4HR6 - chains A and B of the 3 polymer chains in the assembly; structure by X-ray diffraction, 2.25 A resolution.

[Chain A]
Protein: Lectin
Organism: Trichosanthes anguina
Chain sequence (41 residues; each row starts with the number of its first residue):
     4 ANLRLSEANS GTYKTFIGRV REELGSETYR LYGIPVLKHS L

[Chain B]
Protein: Lectin
Organism: Trichosanthes anguina
Chain sequence (206 residues; each row starts with the number of its first residue):
    48 NRFYLLTLTS NKDESITLAI DVEDMVAVAY QPAGSHESYF FLNAPQLAFH TLFTDTHQNV
   108 LNFDNTFKSL ENAAGTTRQT IVLGVDPLDF AISNLFNADP KLLPLSFLVI IQMVLEASKF
   168 RFIEQSVAYS FKNEKTFIPD LAIVSLEDNW SEISLQIQAS TSLQGLFGSV VELYNSNNEL
   228 IEVDSIYYPI ILANVALQLY HCQVST

[Interface between chain A and chain B]
Contacting residue pairs (75; chain A residue first):
  Ala4(A) - Tyr51(B)
  Ala4(A) - Leu53(B)
  Ala4(A) - Thr54(B)  hydrogen bond (backbone-backbone)
  Asn5(A) - Thr54(B)
  Asn5(A) - Thr56(B)
  Leu6(A) - Thr54(B)  hydrogen bond (backbone-backbone)
  Leu6(A) - Leu55(B)
  Leu6(A) - Thr56(B)  hydrogen bond (backbone-backbone)
  Arg7(A) - Thr56(B)
  Arg7(A) - Asp60(B)  salt bridge
  Leu8(A) - Thr56(B)  hydrogen bond (backbone-backbone)
  Leu8(A) - Asn58(B)
  Leu8(A) - Asp136(B)
  Leu8(A) - Ile139(B)  hydrophobic
  Ser9(A) - Asn58(B)  hydrogen bond
  Ala11(A) - Phe178(B)  hydrophobic
  Asn12(A) - Phe178(B)
  Ser13(A) - Ala175(B)
  Ser13(A) - Phe178(B)
  Tyr16(A) - Met160(B)  hydrogen bond (side chain-backbone)
  Tyr16(A) - Ala164(B)
  Tyr16(A) - Glu171(B)
  Tyr16(A) - Val174(B)
  Tyr16(A) - Phe178(B)  hydrophobic
  Lys17(A) - Glu171(B)
  Lys17(A) - Ala175(B)
  Phe19(A) - Leu53(B)  hydrophobic
  Ile20(A) - Val161(B)
  Ile20(A) - Ser165(B)
  Val23(A) - Tyr51(B)
  Val23(A) - Ser165(B)
  Arg24(A) - Ala164(B)  hydrogen bond (side chain-backbone)
  Arg24(A) - Ser165(B)  hydrogen bond (side chain-backbone)
  Arg24(A) - Phe167(B)
  Arg24(A) - Arg168(B)
  Arg24(A) - Glu171(B)  salt bridge
  Arg24(A) - Ala243(B)
  Arg24(A) - Leu244(B)
  Glu26(A) - Tyr51(B)  hydrogen bond
  Leu27(A) - Tyr51(B)  hydrophobic
  Leu27(A) - Val69(B)  hydrophobic
  Leu27(A) - Met72(B)  hydrophobic
  Gly28(A) - Leu244(B)
  Tyr32(A) - Tyr247(B)  hydrophobic
  Tyr32(A) - Cys249(B)  hydrogen bond (side chain-backbone)
  Tyr32(A) - Gln250(B)
  Tyr32(A) - Val251(B)  hydrogen bond (side chain-backbone)
  Leu34(A) - Gln205(B)
  Leu34(A) - Ser252(B)
  Leu34(A) - Thr253(B)
  Tyr35(A) - Ile204(B)
  Tyr35(A) - Ser207(B)  hydrogen bond
  Tyr35(A) - Thr208(B)
  Tyr35(A) - Gly212(B)
  Tyr35(A) - Ile233(B)  hydrophobic
  Tyr35(A) - Leu239(B)  hydrophobic
  Tyr35(A) - Thr253(B)
  Ile37(A) - Val242(B)
  Ile37(A) - Gln245(B)  hydrogen bond (backbone-side chain)
  Pro38(A) - Ala243(B)
  Pro38(A) - Leu244(B)
  Pro38(A) - Gln245(B)  hydrogen bond (backbone-backbone)
  Val39(A) - Gln245(B)
  Val39(A) - Tyr247(B)  hydrophobic
  Leu40(A) - Val69(B)
  Leu40(A) - Met72(B)  hydrophobic
  Leu40(A) - Trp197(B)  hydrophobic
  Leu40(A) - Gln245(B)  hydrogen bond (backbone-backbone)
  Lys41(A) - Val69(B)
  His42(A) - Val69(B)
  Ser43(A) - Asn48(B)
  Leu44(A) - Asn48(B)  hydrogen bond (backbone-backbone)
  Leu44(A) - Phe50(B)
  Leu44(A) - Tyr51(B)  hydrophobic
  Leu44(A) - Val69(B)  hydrophobic
Other interface residues (no listed pair), chain A (31 interface residues in all): Arg22, Arg33
Other interface residues (no listed pair), chain B (47 interface residues in all): Leu52, Ser57, Val132, Leu135, Gln172, Leu246

[In short]
31 residues of chain A and 47 residues of chain B are in contact; the contacts include 16 hydrogen bonds and 2
salt bridges. Among the polar pairs are Arg7(A)-Asp60(B), Arg24(A)-Glu171(B) and Ser9(A)-Asn58(B).
Chain A is Lectin and chain B is Lectin, both from Trichosanthes anguina; the structure, Crystal structure of
snake gourd (Trichosanthes anguina) seed lectin, a three chain homologue of type II ..., was determined by
X-ray diffraction.
